PDB entry 5BW9 | X-ray diffraction, 7.00 A resolution (low resolution: residue-level contacts below are approximate; hydrogen-bond / salt-bridge calls are withheld) | chains D and I of the 14 polymer chains in the assembly

# Chain D
Molecule: V-type proton ATPase subunit B
Source organism: Saccharomyces cerevisiae
UniProtKB: P16140 (VATB_YEAST); residue numbers follow UniProt; this construct covers 1-517
Sequence (517 residues; each row starts with the number of its first residue):
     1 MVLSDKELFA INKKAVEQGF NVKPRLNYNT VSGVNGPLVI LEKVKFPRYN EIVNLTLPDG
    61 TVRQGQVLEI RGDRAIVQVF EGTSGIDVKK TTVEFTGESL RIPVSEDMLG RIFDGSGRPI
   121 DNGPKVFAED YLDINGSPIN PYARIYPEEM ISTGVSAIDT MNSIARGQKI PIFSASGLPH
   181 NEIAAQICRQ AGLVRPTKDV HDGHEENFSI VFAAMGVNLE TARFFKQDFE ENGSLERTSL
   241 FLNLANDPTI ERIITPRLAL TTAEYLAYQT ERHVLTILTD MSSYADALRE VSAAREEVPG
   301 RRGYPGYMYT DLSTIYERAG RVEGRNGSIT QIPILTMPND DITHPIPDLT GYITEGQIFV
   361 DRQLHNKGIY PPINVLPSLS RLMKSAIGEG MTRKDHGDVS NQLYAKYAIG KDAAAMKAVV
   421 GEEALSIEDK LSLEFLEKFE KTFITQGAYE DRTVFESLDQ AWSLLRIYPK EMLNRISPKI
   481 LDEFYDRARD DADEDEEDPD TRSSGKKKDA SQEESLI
Unresolved in the structure: 1-26, 200-202, 487-517
UniProt features mapped onto this chain:
  - binding site (ATP): R381
  - modified residue (Phosphoserine): S4, S137, S503, S504, S511, S515
  - cross-link (Glycyl lysine isopeptide (Lys-Gly)): K14 (interchain with G-Cter in ubiquitin), K508 (interchain with G-Cter in ubiquitin)

# Chain I
Molecule: V-type proton ATPase subunit E
Source organism: Saccharomyces cerevisiae
UniProtKB: P22203 (VATE_YEAST); residue numbers follow UniProt; this construct covers 1-233
Sequence (233 residues; row label = number of the first residue in the row):
     1 MSSAITALTP NQVNDELNKM QAFIRKEAEE KAKEIQLKAD QEYEIEKTNI VRNETNNIDG
    61 NFKSKLKKAM LSQQITKSTI ANKMRLKVLS AREQSLDGIF EETKEKLSGI ANNRDEYKPI
   121 LQSLIVEALL KLLEPKAIVK ALERDVDLIE SMKDDIMREY GEKAQRAPLE EIVISNDYLN
   181 KDLVSGGVVV SNASDKIEIN NTLEERLKLL SEEALPAIRL ELYGPSKTRK FFD
Unresolved in the structure: 1-8, 225-233

# How chain D and chain I interact
Contacting residue pairs - 12 pairs, chain D then chain I:
  N27(D) - D195(I)
  N27(D) - K196(I)
  Y28(D) - K196(I)
  P124(D) - L89(I)
  P124(D) - S90(I)
  A128(D) - P216(I)
  A128(D) - R219(I)
  E129(D) - P216(I)
  E230(D) - S78(I)
  E230(D) - T79(I)
  E231(D) - S78(I)
  G233(D) - S78(I)
Also at the interface, not in a pair above, chain D (12 interface residues in all): K43, K125, F127, N232
Also at the interface, not in a pair above, chain I (14 interface residues in all): I75, L86, E93, I197, E198, L215

# Summary
12 residues of chain D face 14 of chain I across their interface. From UniProt: ATP-binding residue R381(D) on
chain D.
Here chain D is V-type proton ATPase subunit B and chain I is V-type proton ATPase subunit E, both from
Saccharomyces cerevisiae. Entry 5BW9 (Crystal Structure of Yeast V1-ATPase in the Autoinhibited Form) was
determined by X-ray diffraction (same publication as 5D80).
